PDB entry 8UV2 | electron microscopy, 3.23 A resolution | chains A and F of the 6 polymer chains in the assembly

Chain A (and F):
Molecule: Transitional endoplasmic reticulum ATPase
From: Homo sapiens
Notes: EC 3.6.4.6; chain F of this document is another copy of the same molecule, construct and numbering; everything in this record applies to it too
UniProtKB: P55072 (TERA_HUMAN); residue numbers follow UniProt; this construct covers 1-806
Chain sequence (806 residues; row label = number of the first residue in the row):
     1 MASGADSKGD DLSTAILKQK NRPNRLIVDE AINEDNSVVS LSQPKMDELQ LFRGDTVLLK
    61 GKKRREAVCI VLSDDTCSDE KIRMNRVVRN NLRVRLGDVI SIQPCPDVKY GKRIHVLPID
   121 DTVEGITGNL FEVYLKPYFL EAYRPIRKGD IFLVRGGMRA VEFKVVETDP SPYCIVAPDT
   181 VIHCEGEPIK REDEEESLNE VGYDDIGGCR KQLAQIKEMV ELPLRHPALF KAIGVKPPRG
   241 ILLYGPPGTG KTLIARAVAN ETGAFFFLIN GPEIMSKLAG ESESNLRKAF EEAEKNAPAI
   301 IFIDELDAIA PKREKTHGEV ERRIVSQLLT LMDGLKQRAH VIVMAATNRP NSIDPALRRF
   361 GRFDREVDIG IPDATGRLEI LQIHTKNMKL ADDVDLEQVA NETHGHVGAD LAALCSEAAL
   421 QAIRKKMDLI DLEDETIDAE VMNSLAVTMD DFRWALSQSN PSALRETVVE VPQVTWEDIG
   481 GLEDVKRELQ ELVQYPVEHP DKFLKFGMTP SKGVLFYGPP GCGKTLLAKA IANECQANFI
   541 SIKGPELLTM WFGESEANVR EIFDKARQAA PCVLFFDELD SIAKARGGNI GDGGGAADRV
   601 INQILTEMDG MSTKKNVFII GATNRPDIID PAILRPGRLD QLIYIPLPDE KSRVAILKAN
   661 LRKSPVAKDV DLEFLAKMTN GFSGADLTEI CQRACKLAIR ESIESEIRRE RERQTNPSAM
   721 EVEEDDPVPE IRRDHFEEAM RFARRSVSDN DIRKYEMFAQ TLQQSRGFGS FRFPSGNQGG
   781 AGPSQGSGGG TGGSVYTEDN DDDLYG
Not modelled in the structure: 1-21, 715-725, 776-806
Small-molecule neighbours:
  - ADP (adenosine-5'-diphosphate), molecule 1: D205, I206, G207, G208, C209, P247, G248, T249, G250, K251, T252, L253, I380, H384, G408, A409, A412
  - ADP, molecule 2: D478, I479, G480, L482, P519, P520, G521, C522, G523, K524, T525, L526, D577, I656, A659, N660, G684, A685, T688
  - XKM (3-(4-{[(4P)-5-{[(1R)-cyclohex-2-en-1-yl]sulfanyl}-4-(pyridin-3-yl)-4H-1,2,4-triazol-3-yl]methoxy}-2,6-difluorophenyl)prop-2-yn-1-yl (1-methylpiperidin-4-yl)carbamate), molecule 1: Q398, N660, K663, S664, C691, Q692
  - XKM, molecule 2: L492, V493, P496, V497, P500, F503, L504, G507, M508, T509, P510, S511, K512, C535, A537, P571, C572, V573, K615, N616, V617, F618
Swiss-Prot annotation at these positions:
  - region: T797 to G806 (Interaction with UBXN6)
  - motif: D802 to G806 (PIM motif)
  - binding site (ATP): P247 to L253, N348, H384, G521 to L526
  - modified residue: A2 (N-acetylalanine), S3 (Phosphoserine), S7 (Phosphoserine), S13 (Phosphoserine), S37 (Phosphoserine), K315 (N6,N6,N6-trimethyllysine), T436 (Phosphothreonine), S462 (Phosphoserine), K502 (N6-acetyllysine), K505 (N6-acetyllysine), K668 (N6-acetyllysine), S702 (Phosphoserine), K754 (N6-acetyllysine), S770 (Phosphoserine), S775 (Phosphoserine), S787 (Phosphoserine), Y805 (Phosphotyrosine)
  - cross-link (Glycyl lysine isopeptide (Lys-Gly)): K8 (interchain with G-Cter in SUMO2), K18 (interchain with G-Cter in SUMO2)
  - natural variant: R95 (R95G: In IBMPFD1), G97 (G97E: In CMT2Y), I126 (I126F: In IBMPFD1; uncertain significance), R155 (R155C: In IBMPFD1; R155H: In FTDALS6 and IBMPFD1; R155L: In IBMPFD1; R155P: In IBMPFD1; R155S: In IBMPFD1), R159 (R159G: In FTDALS6; R159H: In IBMPFD1), A160 (A160T: In IBMPFD1; uncertain significance), E185 (E185K: In CMT2Y), R191 (R191Q: In FTDALS6 and IBMPFD1), L198 (L198W: In IBMPFD1), A232 (A232E: In IBMPFD1), I254 (I254F: In IBMPFD1; uncertain significance), I369 (I369T: In IBMPFD1; uncertain significance), 2 further natural variant entries in UniProt
  - mutagenesis: F52 to D55 (Abolishes interaction with NPLOC4; when associated with A-110), R53 (R53A: Minor effect on affinity for ATP and ADP), R86 (R86A: Strongly increased affinity for ATP. Strongly reduced affinity for ADP), Y110 (Y110A: Abolishes interaction with NPLOC4; when associated with 52-A--A-55), R113 to H115 (Severely reduced binding to DERL1), F131 (F131R: Severely reduced binding to DERL1), L140 (L140D: Severely reduced binding to DERL1), D179 (D179R: No effect on binding to DERL1), H183 (H183W: Severely reduced binding to DERL1), K251 (K251Q: Impairs ERAD degradation of HMGCR and does not inhibit interaction with RHBDD1; when associated with Q-524), E305 (E305Q: Defect in ubiquitin-dependent protein degradation by the proteasome; when associated with Q-578), K312 (K312A: Does not affect methylation by VCPKMT), 8 further mutagenesis entries in UniProt
From the paper describing this entry:
  - binding site for XKM: Q398, V493, P496, V497, P500, L504, P510, K512, C535, A537, P571, N616, F618
  - conformationally variable residues (loop rearrangement): T613 to V617
  - mutagenesis - P510S, K512N, N616F, F618S (31 fold): decreased binding to XKM

How chain A and chain F interact:
Contacting residue pairs (147; chain A residue first):
  R25(A) - D431(F)  salt bridge
  E80(A) - D428(F)
  Q215(A) - Q458(F)
  E218(A) - R424(F)  hydrogen bond (backbone-side chain)
  E218(A) - W454(F)
  E218(A) - Q458(F)
  L222(A) - L420(F)  hydrophobic
  L222(A) - I423(F)  hydrophobic
  H226(A) - L432(F)
  H226(A) - E433(F)  hydrogen bond (side chain-backbone)
  A228(A) - D434(F)
  A228(A) - E435(F)
  L229(A) - M427(F)  hydrophobic
  L229(A) - E435(F)  hydrogen bond (backbone-side chain)
  F230(A) - L420(F)  hydrophobic
  F230(A) - E435(F)  hydrogen bond (backbone-side chain)
  K231(A) - E124(F)
  K231(A) - E435(F)
  A232(A) - E124(F)
  A232(A) - G125(F)
  A232(A) - R159(F)  hydrogen bond (backbone-side chain)
  A232(A) - E435(F)  hydrogen bond (backbone-side chain)
  I233(A) - G157(F)
  I233(A) - M158(F)  hydrophobic
  I233(A) - R159(F)
  I233(A) - E435(F)  hydrogen bond (backbone-side chain)
  G234(A) - R159(F)
  V235(A) - M158(F)  hydrophobic
  V235(A) - L420(F)  hydrophobic
  R313(A) - D307(F)  hydrogen bond (side chain-backbone)
  R313(A) - A308(F)
  R313(A) - P311(F)
  R313(A) - K315(F)
  T316(A) - H317(F)  hydrogen bond (backbone-side chain)
  H317(A) - H317(F)
  E319(A) - V320(F)
  E319(A) - E321(F)  hydrogen bond (side chain-backbone)
  E319(A) - I324(F)
  R322(A) - H317(F)  hydrogen bond
  R322(A) - E321(F)  salt bridge
  R323(A) - M275(F)  hydrogen bond (side chain-backbone)
  R323(A) - S276(F)
  R323(A) - K277(F)  hydrogen bond (side chain-backbone)
  R323(A) - L278(F)
  R323(A) - A279(F)
  R323(A) - S282(F)  hydrogen bond
  R323(A) - I324(F)
  S326(A) - S276(F)  hydrogen bond (backbone-side chain)
  Q327(A) - S276(F)  hydrogen bond (side chain-backbone)
  Q327(A) - K277(F)
  T330(A) - E273(F)
  R359(A) - T252(F)
  R359(A) - D304(F)  salt bridge
  F360(A) - A409(F)  hydrophobic
  R365(A) - S416(F)
  R365(A) - E417(F)  salt bridge
  E366(A) - S462(F)
  E491(A) - K696(F)  salt bridge
  E491(A) - R700(F)
  L492(A) - K696(F)
  Y495(A) - I703(F)  hydrophobic
  Y495(A) - E704(F)  hydrogen bond
  Y495(A) - I707(F)
  H499(A) - I703(F)
  H499(A) - E706(F)
  K502(A) - I699(F)
  K502(A) - S702(F)  hydrogen bond
  K502(A) - I703(F)
  K502(A) - E706(F)  salt bridge
  F503(A) - I699(F)  hydrophobic
  K505(A) - P665(F)
  K505(A) - P729(F)  hydrogen bond (side chain-backbone)
  F506(A) - S664(F)  hydrogen bond (backbone-side chain)
  F506(A) - P665(F)
  F506(A) - P729(F)
  F506(A) - E730(F)
  F506(A) - I731(F)
  M508(A) - Q692(F)
  M508(A) - C695(F)
  M508(A) - K696(F)
  M508(A) - I699(F)  hydrophobic
  T509(A) - Q692(F)
  R560(A) - R465(F)
  D564(A) - R465(F)  salt bridge
  R567(A) - R465(F)
  D592(A) - I590(F)
  D592(A) - G591(F)
  D592(A) - D592(F)  hydrogen bond (side chain-backbone)
  G593(A) - W551(F)
  G593(A) - F552(F)
  G593(A) - A585(F)
  G594(A) - F552(F)
  G594(A) - A585(F)
  G595(A) - A585(F)  hydrogen bond (backbone-backbone)
  A597(A) - L548(F)  hydrophobic
  D598(A) - F552(F)
  R599(A) - F552(F)  hydrogen bond (side chain-backbone)
  R599(A) - G553(F)
  N602(A) - P545(F)  hydrogen bond (side chain-backbone)
  N602(A) - L548(F)
  N602(A) - T549(F)  hydrogen bond
  N602(A) - F552(F)
  Q603(A) - T549(F)
  T606(A) - P545(F)
  T606(A) - T549(F)
  E607(A) - R465(F)  salt bridge
  D609(A) - K543(F)
  T613(A) - E402(F)
  T613(A) - H404(F)
  K614(A) - S457(F)
  K614(A) - S459(F)
  K615(A) - E402(F)
  N616(A) - S457(F)
  R635(A) - E578(F)  salt bridge
  P636(A) - E689(F)
  R638(A) - P545(F)
  Q763(A) - R741(F)
  Q763(A) - F742(F)
  Q764(A) - R741(F)
  Q764(A) - F742(F)  hydrogen bond (side chain-backbone)
  Q764(A) - A743(F)  hydrogen bond (backbone-backbone)
  Q764(A) - R744(F)
  S765(A) - R741(F)  hydrogen bond (side chain-backbone)
  S765(A) - A743(F)
  R766(A) - M678(F)
  R766(A) - N680(F)  hydrogen bond
  R766(A) - F682(F)
  R766(A) - A743(F)
  R766(A) - R744(F)
  R766(A) - R745(F)
  F768(A) - M678(F)  hydrophobic
  F768(A) - F682(F)  hydrophobic
  F768(A) - M740(F)  hydrophobic
  F768(A) - A743(F)  hydrophobic
  F771(A) - F674(F)  hydrophobic
  F771(A) - M678(F)  hydrophobic
  F771(A) - E737(F)
  F771(A) - M740(F)  hydrophobic
  R772(A) - F674(F)
  R772(A) - E737(F)  salt bridge
  F773(A) - D671(F)
  F773(A) - F674(F)  hydrophobic
  F773(A) - L675(F)  hydrophobic
  F773(A) - R733(F)
  F773(A) - F736(F)  hydrophobic
  F773(A) - E737(F)  hydrogen bond (backbone-side chain)
  P774(A) - F674(F)
Interface residues without a listed pair, chain A (81 interface residues in all): V99, E221, K236, E283, D501, L504, G507, E556, G591, A596, L605, Q641, T761
Interface residues without a listed pair, chain F (107 interface residues in all): I126, P247, K251, I274, E305, G318, D395, Q398, T403, A413, A419, M442, R453, L456, N460, E546, R586, K663, R693, A698, V728
Interface features reported in the paper:
  - specific contacts: R635(A)-E578(F)

Overview:
Chain A and chain F form an interface of 81 and 107 residues respectively, with 30 hydrogen bonds and 10 salt
bridges. Polar pairs include R25(A)-D431(F), R322(A)-E321(F) and R359(A)-D304(F). The paper describes a
contact between R635(A) and E578(F). From the paper: a binding site for XKM at Q398(A), V493(A) and P496(A)
among others; P510S, K512N and N616F of chain A, among others, reduce binding to XKM.
Both chains are Transitional endoplasmic reticulum ATPase (Homo sapiens). Entry 8UV2 (Human p97/VCP structure
with a triazole inhibitor (NSC799462/hexamer)) was determined by electron microscopy, deposited together with
8UVO, 8UVP, 8UVQ and 9BOQ.
